PDB entry 4PPC | X-ray diffraction, 2.95 A resolution | chain A

Chain A:
Protein: Tyrosine-protein kinase ITK/TSK
Source organism: Homo sapiens
Notes: EC 2.7.10.2; fragment: kinase domain
Reference sequence: Q08881 (ITK_HUMAN); residues 357-620 here = UniProt positions 357-620
Chain sequence (266 residues; row label = number of the first residue in the row):
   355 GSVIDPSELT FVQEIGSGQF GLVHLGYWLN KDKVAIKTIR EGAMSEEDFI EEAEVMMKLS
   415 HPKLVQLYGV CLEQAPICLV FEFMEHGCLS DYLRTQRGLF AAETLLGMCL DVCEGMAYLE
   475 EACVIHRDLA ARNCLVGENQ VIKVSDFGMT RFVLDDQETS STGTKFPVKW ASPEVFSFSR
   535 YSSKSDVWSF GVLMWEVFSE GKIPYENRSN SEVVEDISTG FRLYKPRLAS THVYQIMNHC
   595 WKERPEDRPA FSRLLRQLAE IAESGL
Disordered / not traced: 355, 373-374, 394-403, 502-520, 620
Sequence notes: expression tag (355-356); engineered mutation E512 (Tyr in Q08881)
Residues lining bound ligands: 2VW (N-{1-[(1R)-3-(dimethylamino)-1-phenylpropyl]-1H-pyrazol-4-yl}-6-(1H-pyrazol-4-yl)-1H-indazole-3-carboxamide): A389, K391, V419, F435, E436, F437, M438, E439, H440, G441, L489, S499, D500
Curated features (UniProtKB/Swiss-Prot):
  - active site: D482 (Proton acceptor)
  - binding site (ATP): I369 to V377, K391
  - modified residue: S565 (Phosphoserine)

In short:
Ligands of chain A: compound 2VW. Curated annotation (UniProt) lists active-site residue D482 and 10
ATP-binding residues.
Chain A is Tyrosine-protein kinase ITK/TSK (Homo sapiens); the structure, ITK kinase domain with compound 27
(N-{1-[(1R)-3-(DIMETHYLAMINO)-1-PHENYLPROPYL]-1H-PYRAZOL-4-YL}-6-(1H-PYRAZOL-4-YL)-1H-INDAZOLE-3-CARBOXAMIDE),
was determined by X-ray diffraction, deposited together with 4PP9, 4PPA and 4PPB.
